Entry 1HGH (X-ray diffraction, 2.70 A resolution); this record covers chains A and D of the 6 polymer chains in the assembly.

# Chain A
Molecule: Hemagglutinin, chain HA1
Source organism: Influenza A virus
UniProtKB: P03437 (HEMA_IAAIC); residues 1-328 here correspond to UniProt positions 17-344 (UniProt number = residue number + 16)
Chain sequence (328 residues; row label = number of the first residue in the row):
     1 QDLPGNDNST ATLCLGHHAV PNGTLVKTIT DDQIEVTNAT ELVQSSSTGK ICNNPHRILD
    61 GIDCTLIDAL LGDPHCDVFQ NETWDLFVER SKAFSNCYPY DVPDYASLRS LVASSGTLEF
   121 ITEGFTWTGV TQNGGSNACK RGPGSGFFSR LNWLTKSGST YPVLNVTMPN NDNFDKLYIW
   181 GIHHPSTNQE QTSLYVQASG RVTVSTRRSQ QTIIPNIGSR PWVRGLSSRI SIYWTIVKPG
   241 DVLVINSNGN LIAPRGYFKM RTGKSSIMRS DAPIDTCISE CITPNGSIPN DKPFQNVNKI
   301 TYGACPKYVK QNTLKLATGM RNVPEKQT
Disulfides: Cys52-Cys277, Cys64-Cys76, Cys97-Cys139, Cys281-Cys305
Covalent attachments: N-acetylglucosamine (NAG) linked to Asn38, Asn81, Asn285; glycan linked to Asn165
Ligand contacts:
  - MNA (2-O-methyl-5-N-acetyl-alpha-D-neuraminic acid), molecule 1: Glu89, Tyr105, Ala106, Arg109, Arg269
  - MNA, molecule 2: Tyr98, Gly134, Gly135, Ser136, Asn137, Trp153, Thr155, His183, Glu190, Leu194, Leu226, Ser228
UniProt features mapped onto this chain:
  - glycosylation (N-linked (GlcNAc...) asparagine): Asn8, Asn22, Asn38, Asn81, Asn165, Asn285

# Chain D
Molecule: Hemagglutinin, chain HA1
Source organism: Influenza A virus
UniProtKB: P03437 (HEMA_IAAIC); residues 1-175 here correspond to UniProt positions 346-520 (UniProt number = residue number + 345)
Chain sequence (175 residues; row label = number of the first residue in the row):
     1 GLFGAIAGFI ENGWEGMIDG WYGFRHQNSE GTGQAADLKS TQAAIDQING KLNRVIEKTN
    61 EKFHQIEKEF SEVEGRIQDL EKYVEDTKID LWSYNAELLV ALENQHTIDL TDSEMNKLFE
   121 KTRRQLRENA EEMGNGCFKI YHKCDNACIE SIRNGTYDHD VYRDEALNNR FQIKG
Disulfides: Cys144-Cys148
Covalent attachments: N-acetylglucosamine (NAG) linked to Asn154
Ligand contacts: MNA (2-O-methyl-5-N-acetyl-alpha-D-neuraminic acid): Glu69, Phe70, Ser71, Glu72
UniProt features mapped onto this chain:
  - glycosylation: Asn154 (N-linked (GlcNAc...) asparagine)

# How chain A and chain D interact
Pairs across the interface (10; chain A residue first):
  Lys27(A) with Arg54(D)
  Thr28(A) with Arg54(D), hydrogen bond (backbone-side chain)
  Ile29(A) with Lys51(D); Arg54(D); Glu103(D)
  Thr30(A) with Gln47(D); Gly50(D); Lys51(D)
  Asp31(A) with Arg54(D)
  Lys310(A) with Lys62(D)
Also at the interface, not in a pair above, chain A (7 interface residues in all): Asp32
Also at the interface, not in a pair above, chain D (9 interface residues in all): Glu57, His106, Leu110

# Summary
Chain A and chain D form an interface of 7 and 9 residues respectively, with 1 hydrogen bond. Its one
hydrogen-bonded contact is Thr28(A)-Arg54(D). Bound to chain A: compound MNA. Ligands of chain D: compound
MNA. Covalently linked N-acetylglucosamine: at Asn38(A), Asn81(A) and Asn285(A).
Chain A is Hemagglutinin, chain HA1 and chain D is Hemagglutinin, chain HA1, both from Influenza A virus; the
structure, Binding of influenza virus hemagglutinin to analogs of its cell-surface receptor, sialic acid:
analysis by proton ..., was determined by X-ray diffraction together with 1HGD, 1HGE, 1HGF, 1HGG, 1HGI and
1HGJ from the same study.
